PDB entry 9ICJ | X-ray diffraction, 3.10 A resolution | chains P and A of the 3 polymer chains in the assembly

[Chain P]
Molecule: 7-nt DNA strand
Sequence (7 nucleotides; numbered 1 to 7; the number before each row is that of its first residue):
     1 TCTAATG
Bound ions: Na+: DT6 (shared with Thr-101(A), Val-103(A), Ile-106(A) of chain A)

[Chain A]
Molecule: Protein (DNA polymerase beta (e.c.2.7.7.7))
Source organism: Homo sapiens
Reference sequence: P06746 (DPOB_HUMAN); residues 2-335 here correspond to UniProt positions 1-334 (UniProt number = residue number - 1)
Amino-acid sequence (335 residues; numbered 1 to 335; the number before each row is that of its first residue):
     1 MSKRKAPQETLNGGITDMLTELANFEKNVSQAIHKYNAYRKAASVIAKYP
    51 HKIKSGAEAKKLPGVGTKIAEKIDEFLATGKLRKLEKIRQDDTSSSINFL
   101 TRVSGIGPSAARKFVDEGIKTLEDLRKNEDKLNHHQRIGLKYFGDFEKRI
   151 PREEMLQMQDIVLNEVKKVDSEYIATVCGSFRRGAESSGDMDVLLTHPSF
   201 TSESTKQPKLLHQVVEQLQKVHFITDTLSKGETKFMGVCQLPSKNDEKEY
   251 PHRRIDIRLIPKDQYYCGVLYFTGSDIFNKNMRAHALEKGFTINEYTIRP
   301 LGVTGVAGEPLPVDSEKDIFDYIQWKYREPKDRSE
Disordered / not traced: 1-8
UniProt features mapped onto this chain:
  - binding site (K(+)): Lys-61
  - binding site (Na(+)): Lys-61
Bound ions: Na+: Thr-101, Val-103, Ile-106 (shared with DT6(P) of chain P)

[Interface between chain P and chain A]
Contacting residue pairs (15):
  DA4(P) with Ser-109(A), phosphate contact
  DA5(P) with Gly-105(A), phosphate contact; Ile-106(A), phosphate contact; Gly-107(A), hydrogen bond to the phosphate; Pro-108(A), phosphate contact; Ser-109(A), hydrogen bond to the phosphate; Ala-110(A), hydrogen bond to the phosphate
  DT6(P) with Val-103(A), phosphate contact; Ser-104(A), phosphate contact; Gly-105(A), hydrogen bond to the phosphate; Ile-106(A), hydrogen bond to the phosphate; Lys-234(A), hydrogen bond to the base
  DG7(P) with Ser-104(A), phosphate contact; Arg-254(A), salt bridge to the phosphate; Asp-256(A), phosphate contact
Other interface residues (no listed pair), chain A (17 interface residues in all): Thr-101, His-135, Asp-190, Asp-192, Met-236, Arg-258

[In short]
4 residues of chain P face 17 of chain A across their interface, with 6 hydrogen bonds and 1 salt bridge.
Among the polar pairs are DT6(P)/Lys-234(A), DA5(P)/Gly-107(A) and DA5(P)/Ser-109(A). From UniProt: K+-binding
residue Lys-61(A) and Na+-binding residue Lys-61(A) on chain A.
Here chain P is a 7-nt DNA strand and chain A is Protein (DNA polymerase beta (e.c.2.7.7.7)) (Homo sapiens).
Entry 9ICJ (DNA polymerase beta (pol B) (e.c.2.7.7.7) complexed with seven base pairs of DNA) was determined
by X-ray diffraction together with 1ZQA, 1ZQB, 1ZQC, 1ZQD, 1ZQE, 1ZQG and 28 further entries from the same
study.
